5I2O - chain A; structure by X-ray diffraction, 1.95 A resolution.

# Chain A
Molecule: EF-hand domain-containing protein D2
Source organism: Homo sapiens
UniProtKB: Q96C19 (EFHD2_HUMAN); residues 70-184 here = UniProt positions 70-184
Sequence (120 residues; numbered 65 to 184; the number before each row is that of its first residue):
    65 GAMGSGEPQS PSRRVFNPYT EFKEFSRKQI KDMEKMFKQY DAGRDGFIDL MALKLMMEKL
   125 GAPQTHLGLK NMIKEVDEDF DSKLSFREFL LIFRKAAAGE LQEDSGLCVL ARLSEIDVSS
Unresolved in the structure: 65-79, 106-108
Differences from the reference sequence: expression tag (65-69); engineered mutation Ala116 (Glu in Q96C19)
Metal / ion sites: Ca2+: Asp141, Asp143, Asp145, Lys147, Glu152
UniProt features mapped onto this chain:
  - binding site (Ca(2+)): Asp105, Asp109, Asp141, Asp143, Asp145, Lys147, Glu152
  - modified residue: Ser74 (Phosphoserine), Ser76 (Phosphoserine), Tyr83 (Phosphotyrosine)
From the paper describing this entry:
  - conformationally variable residues (order/disorder transition): Gly107, Arg108
  - mutagenesis - E116A: abolished binding to Ca2+

# Summary
Asp141, Asp143, Asp145, Lys147 and Glu152 form the Ca2+ site. UniProt lists 7 Ca2+-binding residues. The paper
reports that E116A abolishes binding to Ca2+; conformational variability at Gly107 and Arg108.
Chain A is EF-hand domain-containing protein D2 (Homo sapiens); the structure, Structure of EF-hand containing
protein, was determined by X-ray diffraction, deposited together with 5I2L and 5I2Q.
